PDB entry 9JPX | electron microscopy, 2.95 A resolution | chains A and G of the 8 polymer chains in the assembly

Chain A:
Name: V(D)J recombination-activating protein 1
From: Mus musculus
Notes: EC 3.1.-.-, 2.3.2.27
UniProtKB: P15919 (RAG1_MOUSE); numbering as in UniProt (aligned over 1-1040)
Amino-acid sequence (1040 residues; row label = number of the first residue in the row):
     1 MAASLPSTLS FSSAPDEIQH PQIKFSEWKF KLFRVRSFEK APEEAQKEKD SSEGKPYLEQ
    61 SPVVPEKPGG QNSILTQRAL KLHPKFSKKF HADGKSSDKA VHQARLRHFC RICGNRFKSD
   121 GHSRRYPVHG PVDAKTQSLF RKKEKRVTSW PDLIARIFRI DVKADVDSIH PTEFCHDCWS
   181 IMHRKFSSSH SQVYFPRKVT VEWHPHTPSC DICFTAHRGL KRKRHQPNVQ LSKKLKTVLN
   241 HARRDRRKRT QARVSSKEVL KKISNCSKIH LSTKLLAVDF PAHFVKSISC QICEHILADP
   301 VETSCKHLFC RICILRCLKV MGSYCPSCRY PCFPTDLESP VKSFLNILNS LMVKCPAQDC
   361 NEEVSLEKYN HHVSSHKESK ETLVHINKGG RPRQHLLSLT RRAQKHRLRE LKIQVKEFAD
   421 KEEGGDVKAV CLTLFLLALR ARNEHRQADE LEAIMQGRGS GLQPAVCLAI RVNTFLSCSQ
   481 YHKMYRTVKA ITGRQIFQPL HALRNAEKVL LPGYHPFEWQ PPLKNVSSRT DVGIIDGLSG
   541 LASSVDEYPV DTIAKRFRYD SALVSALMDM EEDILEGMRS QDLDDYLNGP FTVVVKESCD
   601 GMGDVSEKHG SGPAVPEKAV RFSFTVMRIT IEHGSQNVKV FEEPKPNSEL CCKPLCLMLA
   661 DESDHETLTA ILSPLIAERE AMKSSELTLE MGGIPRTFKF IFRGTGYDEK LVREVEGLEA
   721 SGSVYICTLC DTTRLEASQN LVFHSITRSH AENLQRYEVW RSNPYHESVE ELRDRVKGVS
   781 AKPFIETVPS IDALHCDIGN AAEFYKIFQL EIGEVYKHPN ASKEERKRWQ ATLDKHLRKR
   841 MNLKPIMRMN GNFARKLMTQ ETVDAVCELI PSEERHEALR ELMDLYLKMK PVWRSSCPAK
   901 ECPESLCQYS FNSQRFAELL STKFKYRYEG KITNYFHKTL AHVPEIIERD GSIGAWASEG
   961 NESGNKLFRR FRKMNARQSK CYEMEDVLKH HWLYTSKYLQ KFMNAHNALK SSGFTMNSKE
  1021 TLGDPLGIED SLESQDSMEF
Unresolved in the structure: 1-460, 1009-1040
Swiss-Prot annotation at these positions:
  - zinc finger: Cys290 to Arg329 (RING-type), Leu351 to Lys380 (RAG1-type)
  - DNA-binding region: Gly389 to Gln456 (NBD)
  - binding site (Zn(2+)): Cys266, His270, Cys290, Cys293, His295, Cys305, His307, Cys310, Cys313, Cys325, Cys328, Cys355, Cys360, His372, His376
  - binding site (a divalent metal cation): Asp600, Asp708, Glu962
  - site: Trp893 (Essential for DNA hairpin formation, participates in base-stacking interactions near the cleavage site)
  - cross-link: Lys233 (Glycyl lysine isopeptide (Lys-Gly) (interchain with G-Cter in ubiquitin))
  - mutagenesis: Lys233 (K233M: Abolishes autoubiquitination), His307 (H307A: Displays lower E3 ligase activity and affects the joining step of V(D)J recombination), Cys325 (C325G: Loss of E3 ligase activity and affects the joining step of V(D)J recombination), Arg391 (R391A: Defects in converting nicked products to hairpins; R391L: Impairs DNA-binding and hairpin formation while maintaining some nicking activity), Arg393 (R393A: Impairs DNA-binding and hairpin formation while maintaining some nicking activity), Arg401 (R401A: Allows robust hairpin activity), Arg402 (R402A: Defects in converting nicked products to hairpins), Lys405 (K405A: Reduced hairpin activity), His406 (H406A: Allows robust hairpin activity), Arg407 (R407A: Impairs DNA-binding and reduces hairpin formation without affecting nicking activity), Asn443 (N443A: Impairs DNA-binding; when associated with A-445), His445 (H445A: Impairs DNA-binding; when associated with A-443), 23 further mutagenesis entries in UniProt
Ion coordination: Ca2+: Asp600, Glu962 (shared with 1 residue of chain F); Zn2+: Cys727, Cys730, His937, His942

Chain G:
Molecule: 14-nt DNA strand
Sequence (14 nucleotides; row label = number of the first residue in the row):
    28 TTTGCATCAC TGTG
Ion coordination: Ca2+: DG41 (shared with 2 residues of chain C)

How chain A and chain G interact:
Residue-residue contacts (16):
  Tyr485(A) with DG31(G), hydrogen bond to the phosphate
  Lys489(A) with DT30(G), phosphate contact; DG31(G), salt bridge to the phosphate
  Gln495(A) with DT30(G), phosphate contact
  Pro499(A) with DT30(G), phosphate contact
  His501(A) with DT29(G), sugar contact; DT30(G), salt bridge to the phosphate
  Ser606(A) with DG39(G), phosphate contact
  Lys608(A) with DT38(G), phosphate contact
  His609(A) with DC37(G), sugar contact; DT38(G), salt bridge to the phosphate
  Gly610(A) with DC37(G), phosphate contact
  Ser611(A) with DC37(G), hydrogen bond to the phosphate
  Lys973(A) with DG39(G), sugar contact
  Gln978(A) with DC37(G), base contact; DT38(G), sugar contact

Overview:
12 residues of chain A and 6 residues of chain G are in contact; the contacts include 2 hydrogen bonds and 3
salt bridges. Polar pairs include Tyr485(A)-DG31(G), Ser611(A)-DC37(G) and Lys489(A)-DG31(G).
Here chain A is V(D)J recombination-activating protein 1 (Mus musculus) and chain G is a 14-nt DNA strand.
Entry 9JPX (CryoEM structure of mouse RAG SEC-0) was determined by electron microscopy, deposited together
with 9JPU, 9JQN, 9JTS and 9JTU.
